PDB entry 4XGQ | X-ray diffraction, 2.70 A resolution | chains A and C of the 4 polymer chains in the assembly

[Chain A (and C)]
Name: Ribonuclease VapC30
From: Mycobacterium tuberculosis (strain ATCC 25618 / H37Rv)
Notes: EC 3.1.-.-; chain C of this document is another copy of the same molecule, construct and numbering; everything in this record applies to it too
UniProt: P9WF77 (VPC30_MYCTU); numbering as in UniProt (aligned over 1-131)
Amino-acid sequence (132 residues; each row starts with the number of its first residue; numbering starts at 0):
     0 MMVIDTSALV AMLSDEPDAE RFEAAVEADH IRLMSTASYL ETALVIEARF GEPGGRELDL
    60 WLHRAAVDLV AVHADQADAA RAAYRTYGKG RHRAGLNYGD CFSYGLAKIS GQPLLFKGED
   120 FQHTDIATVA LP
Construct notes: expression tag (0)
Swiss-Prot annotation at these positions:
  - binding site (Mg(2+)): Asp4, Asp99
Bound ions: Mg2+: Asp4, Asp99
From the paper describing this entry:
  - self-association interface (contacts with another copy of this molecule): Thr35, Ala36, Tyr38, Leu39, Leu43, Glu46, Gly54, Asp58, Leu68, Ala70, Val71, Ala73, Ala76, Asp77, Ala79, Arg80, Tyr83, Arg84, Tyr97, Phe101
  - catalytic residues: Asp4, Glu40, Asp99, Asp119 (by similarity / conservation)
  - Mg2+ coordination: Asp4, Asp99

[How chain A and chain C interact]
Pairs across the interface (55; chain A residue first):
  Thr35(A) with Val71(C), hydrogen bond (side chain-backbone); Ala73(C); Ala76(C)
  Ala36(A) with Tyr97(C), hydrogen bond (backbone-side chain); Phe101(C), hydrophobic
  Tyr38(A) with Ala76(C), hydrophobic; Asp77(C), hydrogen bond; Arg80(C), hydrogen bond
  Leu39(A) with Ala76(C); Arg80(C); Tyr97(C), hydrophobic; Cys100(C), hydrophobic; Phe101(C), hydrophobic
  Glu40(A) with Tyr97(C)
  Ala42(A) with Arg80(C)
  Leu43(A) with Tyr83(C), hydrophobic; Tyr97(C), hydrophobic
  Glu46(A) with Arg80(C), salt bridge; Arg84(C), salt bridge
  Glu51(A) with Arg84(C), salt bridge
  Gly54(A) with Arg80(C), hydrogen bond (backbone-side chain)
  Asp58(A) with Arg80(C), salt bridge
  Ala70(A) with Val71(C); His72(C)
  Val71(A) with Thr35(C), hydrogen bond (backbone-side chain); Ala70(C); Val71(C), hydrogen bond (backbone-backbone)
  His72(A) with Thr35(C); Ala70(C)
  Ala73(A) with Thr35(C)
  Ala76(A) with Thr35(C); Tyr38(C), hydrophobic; Leu39(C)
  Asp77(A) with Tyr38(C), hydrogen bond
  Ala79(A) with Leu39(C), hydrophobic
  Arg80(A) with Tyr38(C), hydrogen bond; Leu39(C); Ala42(C); Glu46(C), salt bridge; Gly54(C), hydrogen bond (side chain-backbone); Asp58(C), salt bridge
  Tyr83(A) with Leu43(C), hydrophobic
  Arg84(A) with Glu46(C), salt bridge; Glu51(C), salt bridge
  Tyr97(A) with Ala36(C), hydrogen bond (side chain-backbone); Leu39(C), hydrophobic; Glu40(C); Leu43(C), hydrophobic; Tyr97(C), hydrophobic; Gly98(C)
  Gly98(A) with Tyr97(C)
  Cys100(A) with Leu39(C), hydrophobic
  Phe101(A) with Ala36(C), hydrophobic; Leu39(C), hydrophobic; Tyr97(C)
Also at the interface, not in a pair above, chain A (28 interface residues in all): Ser37, Arg55, Leu68
Also at the interface, not in a pair above, chain C (27 interface residues in all): Ser37, Leu68, Ala79

[Overview]
The interface between chain A and chain C involves 28 residues on one side and 27 on the other, with 11
hydrogen bonds and 8 salt bridges. Among the polar pairs are Glu46(A)-Arg80(C), Glu46(A)-Arg84(C) and
Glu51(A)-Arg84(C). From the paper: catalytic residues Asp4(A), Glu40(A) and Asp99(A) among others; Mg2+
coordination by Asp4(A) and Asp99(A).
Chain A and chain C are both Ribonuclease VapC30 (Mycobacterium tuberculosis (strain ATCC 25618 / H37Rv)); the
structure, Crystal structure of addiction module from Mycobacterial species, was determined by X-ray
diffraction, deposited together with 4XGR.
